Entry 8SOI (electron microscopy, 4.20 A resolution (low resolution: residue-level contacts below are approximate; hydrogen-bond / salt-bridge calls are withheld)); this record covers chains C and D of the 4 polymer chains in the assembly.

[Chain C]
Name: Serine/threonine-protein kinase ULK1
From: Homo sapiens
Notes: EC 2.7.11.1
UniProt: O75385 (ULK1_HUMAN); residue numbers follow UniProt; this construct covers 840-1044
Chain sequence (205 residues; row label = number of the first residue in the row):
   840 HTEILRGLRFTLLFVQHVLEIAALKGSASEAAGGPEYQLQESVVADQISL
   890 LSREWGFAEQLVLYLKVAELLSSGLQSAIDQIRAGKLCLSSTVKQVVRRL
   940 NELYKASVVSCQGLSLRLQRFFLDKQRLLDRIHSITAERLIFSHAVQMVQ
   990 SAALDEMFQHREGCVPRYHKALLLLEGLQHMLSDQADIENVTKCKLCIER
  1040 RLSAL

[Chain D]
Name: Autophagy-related protein 13
From: Homo sapiens
UniProt: O75143 (ATG13_HUMAN), isoform O75143-4; residues 462-517 here correspond to UniProt positions 346-401 (UniProt number = residue number - 116)
Chain sequence (61 residues; each row starts with the number of its first residue):
   462 DLGTFYREFQNPPQLSSLSIDIGAQSMAEDLDSLPEKLAVHEKNVREFDA
   512 FVETLQGSDEA
Disordered / not traced: 477-486
Sequence notes: expression tag (518-522)
Curated features (UniProtKB/Swiss-Prot):
  - modified residue: S477 (Phosphoserine)

[Interface between chain C and chain D]
Pairs across the interface (79; chain C residue first):
  T841(C) with A522(D)
  L900(C) with L495(D)
  L904(C) with L495(D); K498(D)
  A907(C) with H502(D)
  E908(C) with K498(D)
  S911(C) with N505(D); F509(D)
  L914(C) with F509(D)
  Q915(C) with F509(D)
  I918(C) with F512(D)
  I921(C) with F512(D)
  R922(C) with F512(D)
  C927(C) with D520(D); A522(D)
  L928(C) with L516(D); D520(D)
  S929(C) with G518(D); S519(D); D520(D)
  S930(C) with D520(D); E521(D)
  K933(C) with L516(D)
  V936(C) with V513(D)
  R937(C) with V513(D); L516(D); Q517(D)
  N940(C) with F509(D); D510(D)
  Y943(C) with H502(D); N505(D); V506(D); F509(D)
  K944(C) with V506(D); D510(D)
  V947(C) with H502(D)
  C950(C) with L499(D)
  Q951(C) with E503(D)
  S954(C) with L495(D); L499(D)
  F961(C) with L492(D)
  L968(C) with S487(D); M488(D); A489(D); L492(D)
  D969(C) with S487(D); A489(D)
  I971(C) with S487(D); M488(D)
  H972(C) with S487(D)
  S973(C) with S487(D); M488(D); D491(D)
  E977(C) with L476(D)
  R978(C) with L476(D)
  F981(C) with P474(D); L476(D)
  V985(C) with P473(D)
  V988(C) with F466(D); F470(D)
  Q989(C) with F470(D); Q471(D); P473(D)
  A992(C) with Y467(D)
  L993(C) with Y467(D)
  M996(C) with L463(D)
  Y1007(C) with F466(D)
  L1021(C) with L476(D)
  D1026(C) with L476(D)
  N1029(C) with P474(D); Q475(D)
  K1032(C) with E469(D)
  C1036(C) with F466(D); E469(D)
  I1037(C) with F470(D)
  R1039(C) with E469(D)
  R1040(C) with D462(D); L463(D); F466(D)
Also at the interface, not in a pair above, chain C (56 interface residues in all): H840, A897, R970, I974, E995, V1030, C1033
Also at the interface, not in a pair above, chain D (36 interface residues in all): T465, N472
Interface features reported in the paper:
  - interface residues, chain D: F466(D), F470(D), L476(D), L495(D), L499(D), F509(D), F512(D)

[Summary]
Chain C and chain D form an interface of 56 and 36 residues respectively. The paper reports interface residues
F466(D), F470(D) and L476(D) among others.
Here chain C is Serine/threonine-protein kinase ULK1 and chain D is Autophagy-related protein 13, both from
Homo sapiens. Entry 8SOI (Structure of human ULK1 complex core (2:1:1 stoichiometry)) was determined by
electron microscopy (same publication as 8SOR, 8SQZ and 8SRM).
